9CYY - chains V and Y of the 29 polymer chains in the assembly; structure by electron microscopy, 3.00 A resolution.

# Chain V
Protein: Mu2
Organism: Mammalian orthoreovirus 3 Dearing
UniProt: Q6EDZ8 (Q6EDZ8_9REOV); numbering as in UniProt (aligned over 1-736)
Chain sequence (736 residues; row label = number of the first residue in the row):
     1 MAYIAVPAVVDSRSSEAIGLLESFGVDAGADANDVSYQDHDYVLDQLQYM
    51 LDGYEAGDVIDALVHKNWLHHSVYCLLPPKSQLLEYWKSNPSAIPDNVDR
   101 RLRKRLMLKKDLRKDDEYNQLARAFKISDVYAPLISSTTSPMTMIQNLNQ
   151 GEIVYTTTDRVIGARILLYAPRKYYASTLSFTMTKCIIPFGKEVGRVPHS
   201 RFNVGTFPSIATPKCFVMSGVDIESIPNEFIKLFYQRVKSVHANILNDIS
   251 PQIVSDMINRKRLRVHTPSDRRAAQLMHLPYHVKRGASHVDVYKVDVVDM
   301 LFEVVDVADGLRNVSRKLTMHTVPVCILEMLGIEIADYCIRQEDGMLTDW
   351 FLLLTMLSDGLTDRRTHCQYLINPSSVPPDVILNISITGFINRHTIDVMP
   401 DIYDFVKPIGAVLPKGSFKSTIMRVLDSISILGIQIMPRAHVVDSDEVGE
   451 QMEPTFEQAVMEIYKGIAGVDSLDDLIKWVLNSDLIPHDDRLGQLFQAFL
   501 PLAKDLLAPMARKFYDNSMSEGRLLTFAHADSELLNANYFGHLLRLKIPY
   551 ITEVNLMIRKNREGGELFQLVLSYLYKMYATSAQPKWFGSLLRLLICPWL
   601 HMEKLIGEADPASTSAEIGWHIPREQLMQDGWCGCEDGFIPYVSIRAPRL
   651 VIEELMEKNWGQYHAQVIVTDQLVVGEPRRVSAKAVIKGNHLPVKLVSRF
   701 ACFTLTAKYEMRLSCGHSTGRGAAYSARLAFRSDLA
Disordered / not traced: 1, 190-196, 265-287, 625-637, 674-680, 714-722, 736

# Chain Y
Protein: Lambda 1
Organism: Mammalian orthoreovirus 3 Dearing
UniProt: F1ARN3 (F1ARN3_9REOV); residues 1-1275 here = UniProt positions 1-1275
Chain sequence (1275 residues; row label = number of the first residue in the row):
     1 MKRIPRKTKGKSSGKGNDSTERADDGSSQLRDKQNNKAGPATTEPGTSNR
    51 EQYKARPGIASVQRATESAEMPMKNNDEGTPDKKGNTKGDLVNEHSEAKD
   101 EADEATKKQAKDTDKSKAQVTYSDTGINNANELSRSGNVDNEGGSNQKPM
   151 STRIAEATSAIVSKHPARVGLPPTASSGHGYQCHVCSAVLFSPLDLDAHV
   201 ASHGLHGNMTLTSSDIQRHITEFISSWQNHPIVQVSADVENKKTAQLLHA
   251 DTPRLVTWDAGLCTSFKIVPIVPAQVPQDVLAYTFFTSSYAIQSPFPEAA
   301 VSRIVVHTRWASNVDFDRDSSVIMAPPTENNIHLFKQLLNTETLSVRGAN
   351 PLMFRANVLHMLLEFVLDNLYLNRHTGFSQDHTPFTEGANLRSLPGPDAE
   401 KWYSIMYPTRMGTPNVSKICNFVASCVRNRVGRFDRAQMMNGAMSEWVDV
   451 FETSDALTVSIRGRWMARLARMNINPTEIEWALTECAQGYVTVTSPYAPS
   501 VNRLMPYRISNAERQISQIIRIMNIGNNATVIQPVLQDISVLLQRISPLQ
   551 IDPTIISNTMSTVSESTTQTLSPASSILGKLRPSNSDFSSFRVALAGWLY
   601 NGVVTTVIDDSSYPKDGGSVTSLENLWDFFILALALPLTTDPCAPVKAFM
   651 TLANMMVGFETIPMDNQIYTQSRRASAFSTPHTWPRCFMNIQLISPIDAP
   701 ILRQWAEIIHRYWPNPSQIRYGAPNVFGSANLFTPPEVLLLPIDHQPANV
   751 TTPTLDFTNELTNWRARVCELMKNLVDNQRYQPGWTQSLVSSMRGTLDKL
   801 KLIKSMTPMYLQQLAPVELAVIAPMLPFPPFQVPYVRLDRDRVPTMVGVT
   851 RQSRDTITQPALSLSTTNTTVGVPLALDARAITVALLSGKYPPDLVTNVW
   901 YADAIYPMYADTEVFSNLQRDMITCEAVQTLVTLVAQISETQYPVDRYLD
   951 WIPSLRASAATAATFAEWVNTSMKTAFDLSDMLLEPLLSGDPRMTQLAIQ
  1001 YQQYNGRTFNIIPEMPGSVIADCVQLTAEVFNHEYNLFGIARGDIIIGRV
  1051 QSTHLWSPLAPPPDLVFDRDTPGVHIFGRDCRISFGMNGAAPMIRDETGL
  1101 MVPFEGNWIFPLALWQMNTRYFNQQFDAWIKTGELRIRIEMGAYPYMLHY
  1151 YDPRQYANAWNLTSAWLEEITPTSIPSVPFMVPISSDHDISSAPAVQYII
  1201 STEYNDRSLFCTNSSSPQTIAGPDKHIPVERYNILTNPDAPPTQIQLPEV
  1251 VDLYNVVTRYAYETPPITAVVMGVP
Disordered / not traced: 1-221

# How chain V and chain Y interact
Residue-residue contacts (47):
  S140(V) - P907(Y)
  T143(V) - P907(Y)
  Q146(V) - Y906(Y)
  I210(V) - P1266(Y)
  R237(V) - H249(Y)  hydrogen bond
  R237(V) - E913(Y)  salt bridge
  S240(V) - T252(Y)  hydrogen bond (backbone-side chain)
  V241(V) - H249(Y)
  V241(V) - T252(Y)
  A243(V) - T252(Y)
  A243(V) - R254(Y)  hydrogen bond (backbone-side chain)
  N244(V) - P253(Y)  hydrogen bond (side chain-backbone)
  N244(V) - R254(Y)
  N244(V) - L255(Y)  hydrogen bond (side chain-backbone)
  N244(V) - V256(Y)  hydrogen bond (side chain-backbone)
  N244(V) - Q919(Y)  hydrogen bond
  I245(V) - P1266(Y)  hydrophobic
  L246(V) - R254(Y)
  D248(V) - R254(Y)  salt bridge
  D248(V) - D315(Y)
  L311(V) - T328(Y)
  L311(V) - M1147(Y)  hydrophobic
  L311(V) - H1149(Y)
  R312(V) - N330(Y)  hydrogen bond (backbone-backbone)
  N313(V) - N330(Y)
  N313(V) - V346(Y)
  N313(V) - R347(Y)
  V314(V) - H333(Y)
  S315(V) - V346(Y)
  R365(V) - S321(Y)
  R365(V) - Q337(Y)  hydrogen bond
  T366(V) - Q234(Y)
  H367(V) - T975(Y)
  C368(V) - Q234(Y)
  V377(V) - S225(Y)
  P379(V) - S225(Y)
  S483(V) - I224(Y)
  D484(V) - S226(Y)
  D484(V) - W227(Y)
  L485(V) - W227(Y)  hydrogen bond (backbone-side chain)
  I486(V) - W227(Y)
  I551(V) - W227(Y)  hydrophobic
  I551(V) - H230(Y)
  E553(V) - W227(Y)
  V554(V) - W227(Y)  hydrophobic
  M557(V) - Q228(Y)
  Y574(V) - W227(Y)
Interface residues without a listed pair, chain V (37 interface residues in all): D61, H65, K239, H242, D306
Interface residues without a listed pair, chain Y (42 interface residues in all): N229, I232, D251, E329, I332, L344, E364, T912, W968, D978, T1264, P1265, T1268

# Summary
37 residues of chain V face 42 of chain Y across their interface, with 10 hydrogen bonds and 2 salt bridges.
Among the polar pairs are R237(V)-E913(Y), D248(V)-R254(Y) and R237(V)-H249(Y).
Chain V is Mu2 and chain Y is Lambda 1, both from Mammalian orthoreovirus 3 Dearing; the structure, Cryo-EM
structure of MRV virion, was determined by electron microscopy (same publication as 9CYT and 9CYX).
